PDB entry 9CR4 | electron microscopy, 2.81 A resolution | chains A and C of the 4 polymer chains in the assembly

Chain A (and C):
Molecule: NAD kinase
From: Homo sapiens
Notes: EC 2.7.1.23; fragment: C-terminal residues 91-437; chain C of this document is another copy of the same molecule, construct and numbering; everything in this record applies to it too
UniProtKB: O95544 (NADK_HUMAN); residue numbers follow UniProt; this construct covers 91-437
Sequence (373 residues; row label = number of the first residue in the row):
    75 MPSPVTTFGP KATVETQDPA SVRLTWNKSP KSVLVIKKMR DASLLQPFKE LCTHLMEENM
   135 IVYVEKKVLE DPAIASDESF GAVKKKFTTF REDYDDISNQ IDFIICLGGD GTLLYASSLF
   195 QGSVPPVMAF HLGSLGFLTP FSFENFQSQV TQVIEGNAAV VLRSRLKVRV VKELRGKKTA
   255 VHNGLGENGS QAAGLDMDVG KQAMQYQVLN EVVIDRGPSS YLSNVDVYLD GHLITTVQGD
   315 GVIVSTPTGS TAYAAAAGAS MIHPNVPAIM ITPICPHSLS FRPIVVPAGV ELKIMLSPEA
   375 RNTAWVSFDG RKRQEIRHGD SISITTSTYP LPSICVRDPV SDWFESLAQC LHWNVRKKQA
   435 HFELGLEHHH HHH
Unresolved in the structure: 75-94, 163-171, 248-276, 430-447 (chain C: 75-95, 163-173, 248-276, 430-447)
Differences from the reference sequence: initiating methionine (75); expression tag (76-90, 438-447); conflict Val-96 (Gln in O95544), Thr-162 (Cys in O95544), Thr-402 (Cys in O95544)
What the authors report for this chain:
  - self-association interface (contacts with another copy of this molecule): Trp-427
  - catalytic residues: Asp-184 (proposed by the authors, not directly observed)
  - mutagenesis - R430A: unchanged stability
  - mutagenesis - W427G, R430A: abolished catalytic activity
  - mutagenesis - F436A: decreased catalytic activity

Chain A / chain C interface:
Residue-residue contacts (8):
  Leu-353(A) / Leu-353(C)
  Leu-353(A) / Ser-354(C)
  Leu-353(A) / Arg-356(C)
  Ser-354(A) / Leu-353(C)
  Ser-354(A) / Ser-354(C)
  Arg-356(A) / Leu-353(C)
  His-426(A) / Val-429(C)  hydrogen bond (side chain-backbone)
  Val-429(A) / His-426(C)  hydrogen bond (backbone-side chain)

In short:
The chain A/chain C interface involves 5 residues from each chain; the contacts include 2 hydrogen bonds. Its
one hydrogen-bonded contact is His-426(A)/Val-429(C). The paper reports the catalytic residue Asp-184(A);
W427G and R430A of chain A abolish catalytic activity.
Both chains are NAD kinase (Homo sapiens). Entry 9CR4 (CryoEM Structure of the C-terminally truncated form of
human NAD Kinase) was determined by electron microscopy, deposited together with 9CR3 and 9CRA.
